PDB entry 7R27 | X-ray diffraction, 2.01 A resolution | chain A

Chain A:
Name: D-alanine--D-alanyl carrier protein ligase
From: Lactiplantibacillus plantarum subsp. plantarum NC8
Notes: EC 6.2.1.54
UniProtKB: A0A151G8K4 (A0A151G8K4_LACPN); residues 1-508 here = UniProt positions 1-508
Amino-acid sequence (508 residues; each row starts with the number of its first residue):
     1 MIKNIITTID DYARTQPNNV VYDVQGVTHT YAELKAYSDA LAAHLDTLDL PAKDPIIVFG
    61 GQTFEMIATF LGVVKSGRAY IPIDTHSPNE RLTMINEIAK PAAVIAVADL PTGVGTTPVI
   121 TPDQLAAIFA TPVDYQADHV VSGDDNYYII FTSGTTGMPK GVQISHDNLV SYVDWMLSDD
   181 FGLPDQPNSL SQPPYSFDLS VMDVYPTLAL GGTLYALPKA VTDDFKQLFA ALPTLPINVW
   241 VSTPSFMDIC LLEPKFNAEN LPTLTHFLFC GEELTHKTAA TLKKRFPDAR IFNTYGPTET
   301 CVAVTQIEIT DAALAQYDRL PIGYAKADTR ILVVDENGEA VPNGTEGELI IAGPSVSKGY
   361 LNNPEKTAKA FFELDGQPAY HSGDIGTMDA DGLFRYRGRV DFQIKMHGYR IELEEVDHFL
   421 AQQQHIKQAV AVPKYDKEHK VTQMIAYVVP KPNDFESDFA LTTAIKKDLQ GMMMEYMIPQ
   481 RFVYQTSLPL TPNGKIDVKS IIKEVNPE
Unresolved in the structure: 1-2, 153-157, 402-508
Residues lining bound ligands:
  - adenosine monophosphate (AMP): Cys-270, Gly-271, Glu-272, Glu-273, Leu-274, Asn-293, Thr-294, Tyr-295, Gly-296, Pro-297, Thr-298, Ile-322, Asp-384, Tyr-396, Arg-399
  - D-alanine (DAL): Asp-198, Cys-270, Gly-271, Gly-296, Pro-297, Thr-298, Val-302
What the authors report for this chain:
  - binding site for adenosine monophosphate: Gly-271, Glu-272, Tyr-295, Thr-298, Asp-384, Tyr-396
  - binding site for D-alanine: Asp-198, Gly-296, Val-302
  - specificity-determining residues: Cys-270
  - contacts within the chain: Arg-91/Thr-152
  - conformationally variable residues (loop rearrangement, order/disorder transition): Thr-152 to Lys-160
  - mutagenesis - K366A/K369A/D401A/Y435A/K440A: abolished catalytic activity

Overview:
Bound to chain A: D-alanine and adenosine monophosphate. From the paper: a binding site for adenosine
monophosphate at Gly-271, Glu-272 and Tyr-295 among others; K366A/K369A/D401A/Y435A/K440A abolish catalytic
activity.
Chain A is D-alanine--D-alanyl carrier protein ligase (Lactiplantibacillus plantarum subsp. plantarum NC8);
the structure, Crystal structure of the L. plantarum D-alanine ligase DltA, was determined by X-ray
diffraction, deposited together with 7R49.
